PDB entry 8PSX | electron microscopy, 2.96 A resolution | chains B and P of the 6 polymer chains in the assembly

Chain B:
Name: Putative PB1
Organism: Tilapia lake virus
Reference sequence: A0A1Y9SHW4 (A0A1Y9SHW4_9VIRU); residue numbers follow UniProt; this construct covers 1-519
Chain sequence (519 residues; each row starts with the number of its first residue):
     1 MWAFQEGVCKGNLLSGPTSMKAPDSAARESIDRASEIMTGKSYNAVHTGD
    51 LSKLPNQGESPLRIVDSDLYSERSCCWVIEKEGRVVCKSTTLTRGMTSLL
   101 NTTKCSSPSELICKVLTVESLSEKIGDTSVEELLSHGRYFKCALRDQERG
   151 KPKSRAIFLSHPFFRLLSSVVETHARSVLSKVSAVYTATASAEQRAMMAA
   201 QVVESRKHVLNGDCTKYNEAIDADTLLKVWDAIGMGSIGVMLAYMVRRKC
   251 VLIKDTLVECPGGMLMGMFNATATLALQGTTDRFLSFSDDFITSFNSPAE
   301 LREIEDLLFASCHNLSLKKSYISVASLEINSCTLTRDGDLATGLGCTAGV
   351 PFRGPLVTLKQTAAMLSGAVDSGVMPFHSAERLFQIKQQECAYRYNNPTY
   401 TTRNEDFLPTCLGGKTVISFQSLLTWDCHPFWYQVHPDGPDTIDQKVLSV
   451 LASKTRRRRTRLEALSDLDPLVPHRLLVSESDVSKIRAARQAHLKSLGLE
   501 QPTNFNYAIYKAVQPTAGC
Not modelled in the structure: 457-458, 516-519
Ion coordination: Mg2+ site 1: Gly-212, Asp-290; Mg2+ site 2: Asp-213, Cys-214, Asp-289 (together with A0I)
Small-molecule neighbours: A0I ([(2R,3S,4R,5R)-5-(4-azanyl-2-oxidanylidene-pyrimidin-1-yl)-3,4-bis(oxidanyl)oxolan-2-yl]methoxy-N-[oxidanyl(phosphonooxy)phosphoryl]phosphonamidic acid): Arg-145, Glu-148, Lys-151, Arg-155, Asp-213, Cys-214, Thr-215, Lys-216, Tyr-217, Asn-218, Glu-219, Met-264, Met-266, Gly-267, Asn-270, Ser-288, Asp-289, Lys-319
What the authors report for this chain:
  - specificity-determining residues: Asn-270 (proposed by the authors, not directly observed)

Chain P:
Molecule: Transcription-like product
Sequence (21 nucleotides; numbered 1 to 21; the number before each row is that of its first residue):
     1 AGAAUAUAAUACCAAAUUUUA
Not modelled in the structure: 1-3, 7-11

Interface between chain B and chain P:
Contacting residue pairs (31; chain B residue first):
  Lys-10(B) / U20(P)  salt bridge to the phosphate
  Lys-10(B) / A21(P)  salt bridge to the phosphate
  Asn-12(B) / U19(P)  phosphate contact
  Asn-12(B) / U20(P)  hydrogen bond to the phosphate
  Pro-55(B) / A4(P)  sugar contact
  Asn-56(B) / A4(P)  hydrogen bond to the sugar
  Gln-57(B) / A4(P)  phosphate contact
  Gln-57(B) / U5(P)  hydrogen bond to the phosphate
  Glu-59(B) / A4(P)  hydrogen bond to the sugar
  Glu-59(B) / U5(P)  sugar contact
  Ser-67(B) / C13(P)  sugar contact
  Ser-67(B) / A14(P)  phosphate contact
  Tyr-70(B) / A14(P)  phosphate contact
  Ser-71(B) / A15(P)  phosphate contact
  Glu-72(B) / A15(P)  hydrogen bond to the phosphate
  Arg-73(B) / A15(P)  salt bridge to the phosphate
  Arg-149(B) / U19(P)  salt bridge to the phosphate
  Lys-181(B) / U5(P)  salt bridge to the phosphate
  Lys-181(B) / A6(P)  salt bridge to the phosphate
  Ser-288(B) / A21(P)  hydrogen bond to the sugar
  Asp-289(B) / A21(P)  hydrogen bond to the sugar
  Asp-290(B) / A21(P)  sugar contact
  Asn-330(B) / U20(P)  sugar contact
  Asn-330(B) / A21(P)  sugar contact
  Ser-331(B) / U20(P)  hydrogen bond to the phosphate
  Ser-331(B) / A21(P)  hydrogen bond to the phosphate
  Cys-346(B) / U20(P)  phosphate contact
  Ala-348(B) / U19(P)  phosphate contact
  Arg-353(B) / U18(P)  salt bridge to the phosphate
  Gln-361(B) / U17(P)  sugar contact
  Gln-361(B) / U18(P)  sugar contact
Other interface residues (no listed pair), chain B (26 interface residues in all): Ser-60, Arg-145, Ala-192, Asp-213

In short:
26 residues of chain B and 11 residues of chain P are in contact, with 9 hydrogen bonds and 7 salt bridges.
Polar contacts include Asn-56(B)/A4(P), Glu-59(B)/A4(P) and Ser-288(B)/A21(P). Chain B binds compound A0I.
Gly-212(B) and Asp-290(B) form the Mg2+ site 1. From the paper: the specificity determinant Asn-270(B).
Here chain B is Putative PB1 (Tilapia lake virus) and chain P is Transcription-like product. Entry 8PSX
(Tilapia Lake Virus polymerase in vRNA elongation state (transcriptase conformation)) was determined by
electron microscopy together with 8PSN, 8PSO, 8PSQ, 8PSS, 8PSU, 8PSZ and 6 further entries from the same
study.
